Entry 6Z1P (electron microscopy, 3.70 A resolution); this record covers chains Bb and Bp of the 99 polymer chains in the assembly.

[Chain Bb]
Molecule: SSU rRNA_2
Organism: Tetrahymena thermophila (strain SB210)
Sequence (1395 nucleotides; numbered 216 to 1610; the number before each row is that of its first residue):
   216 CUUGUUUACA GCUUAAAGAU UAUUUUGUAC AAUAUUAGGU AAUUAUUUCU AAAACUGUUU
   276 AAUAAUAUUA UUUUUAGUAA AAUAAGCCUA GAUGUUUAGU UGAAUUUAGA GAUUGUUCAA
   336 CCACAUACGG GUAUGAAAAC UACCCUAUCU UUUUGACAGC AGUGAGGAAU UUUGGACAAU
   396 AUGCGAAAGC AUGAUCCAGC GAACUAAUGG AAACGAAGAA GAUAGCAAUA UUGUAAAGUU
   456 UAGUGCGAGA AUUAACAAAU GAGUAAAUUC UAGGAGAAGC UCUGGCUAAU ACAUGUGCCA
   516 GCAGCCGCGG UAAUACAUGA GGAGCAAGCG UUACCCACAU UGACUGGGUG UAUUAAAUAC
   576 AUAGGUGAUU ACAAAUACUA CUUUAAAAGU CAAUUAAAAA CCUAAUAUAG UAGUUUUUUU
   636 GUAAAUGAUA AUUAAAUAUA AGGAUAGGAG AUUUAUAGAA CAACGAUUAA AUGUAGUUAC
   696 ACUAUAGAGC UUGCCAUAAA CUAAGGUGCU UUCCUAUAUU UAAUUAUAGC UGAUGUAUGA
   756 AAGUACGGGG AUCGAUAAGG AUUAGUUUCC CUAGUAGUCC GUACUGUAAA AGAUGAAUAC
   816 UUCAUGAAUU AAAUAUUCAG GGAUAGCUAA CGCAAAGUAU UCUACUCGGG GAGUAUAAUC
   876 GCAAGAUUAA AACUUAACUG AAUUGGCGGG AAUUUGUUCG AACGGUGGAA CAUGUGGUUU
   936 AAUGCGAUAA UCCACGCAAA AUCUUACCAA CGUUUCAGGC UUUAUCAGUA GUAUGAUUAA
   996 UAUCAAAAUU AUAUGAUUUA GUACGGAAUU GCAUGGCUGU CGUCAGUUCG UGCUGUGAAG
  1056 UUUAGGAUUA AGUUCUUUUU AACGAAUGCA ACCCUAUAAG UAAGUUUUUA UUUUAAAAUA
  1116 ACUUAAUUUU UUAAAUAUAC UUAUUUAAUC UAUAAUUAGA AUAUAUUGAA UCUAUUCUGU
  1176 AUAUUCUUUU AUAGGGGUUA UAGGCUGAAG UCAAGUCCCU AUGGUCUUUA UACGUUGGGC
  1236 UACACACGUG UUACAAGGGU AAAUACAAAA AGACGCAAAA AAGUAAUUUU GAGCAAACCU
  1296 UUAAAAAUUA CCUUAGUUCA GAUUGUUUUA UGAAAUUCUA AAACAUGAAG AUGAAAUCGU
  1356 UAGUAAUUGU AAAUUAUUAU GUUACAGUGA AACAAUAGUC AAAUUUUGCA CACACCGCCC
  1416 AUCACGCUCG GAAAGUCAAU AAUAGCGGAA GAUUUGAAAA ACUCUGCGCA AAACUAAUAU
  1476 UAUUUUUAUA UUAGUUGGCA UUAUAUUAUU UUUUAAUGGC AUGGUUGAAA AGUAGUAUCC
  1536 AAUCUAGUAU UGGUAAUUUG AGUGAAGUUG ACACAAGGUA CUGGUAGGGG AACCUGUUGG
  1596 UGGAAUAUAU UUUAU
Disordered / not traced: 216-217, 1603-1610
Ion coordination: Mg2+ site 1: G314 (shared with 2 residues of chain Ba); Mg2+ site 2 near U322 (its only coordinating residue here); Mg2+ site 3 near A325 (its only coordinating residue here); Mg2+ site 4 near U331 (its only coordinating residue here); Mg2+ site 5: C333 (shared with 1 residue of chain Ba); Mg2+ site 6 near A342 (its only coordinating residue here); Mg2+ site 7: C372, A373; Mg2+ site 8 near G400 (its only coordinating residue here); Mg2+ site 9 near G408 (its only coordinating residue here); Mg2+ site 10: A418, C419; Mg2+ site 11 near G488 (its only coordinating residue here); Mg2+ site 12: A503, A504; 51 more Mg2+ sites not listed

[Chain Bp]
Molecule: 30S ribosomal protein S16
Organism: Tetrahymena thermophila (strain SB210)
UniProt: I7M3F6 (I7M3F6_TETTS); residues 1-437 here = UniProt positions 1-437
Sequence (437 residues; numbered 1 to 437; the number before each row is that of its first residue):
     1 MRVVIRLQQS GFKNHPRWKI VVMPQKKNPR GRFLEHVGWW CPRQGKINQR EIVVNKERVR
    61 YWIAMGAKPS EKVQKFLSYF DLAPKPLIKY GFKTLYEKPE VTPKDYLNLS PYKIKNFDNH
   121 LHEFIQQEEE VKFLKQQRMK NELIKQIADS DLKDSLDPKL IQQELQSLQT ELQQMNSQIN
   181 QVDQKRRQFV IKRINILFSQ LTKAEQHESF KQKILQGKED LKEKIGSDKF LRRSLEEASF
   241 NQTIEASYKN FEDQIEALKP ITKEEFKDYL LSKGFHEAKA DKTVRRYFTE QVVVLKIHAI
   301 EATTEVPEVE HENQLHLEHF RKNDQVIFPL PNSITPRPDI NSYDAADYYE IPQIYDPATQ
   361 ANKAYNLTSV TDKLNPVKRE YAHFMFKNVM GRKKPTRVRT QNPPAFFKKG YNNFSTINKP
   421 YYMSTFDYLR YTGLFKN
Disordered / not traced: 413-437

[How chain Bb and chain Bp interact]
Pairs across the interface (117; chain Bb residue first):
  G233(Bb) / Met-65(Bp)  sugar contact
  A234(Bb) / Met-1(Bp)  base contact
  A234(Bb) / Trp-62(Bp)  sugar contact
  A234(Bb) / Met-65(Bp)  phosphate contact
  U235(Bb) / Met-1(Bp)  hydrogen bond to the base
  U235(Bb) / Pro-24(Bp)  sugar contact
  U236(Bb) / Met-1(Bp)  sugar contact
  U236(Bb) / Lys-27(Bp)  phosphate contact
  A237(Bb) / Lys-27(Bp)  salt bridge to the phosphate
  A319(Bb) / Lys-394(Bp)  phosphate contact
  U320(Bb) / Lys-394(Bp)  phosphate contact
  U322(Bb) / Arg-397(Bp)  hydrogen bond to the base
  A323(Bb) / Arg-397(Bp)  hydrogen bond to the phosphate
  G324(Bb) / Arg-397(Bp)  salt bridge to the phosphate
  G324(Bb) / Tyr-411(Bp)  sugar contact
  U332(Bb) / Arg-392(Bp)  sugar contact
  C333(Bb) / Arg-392(Bp)  hydrogen bond to the sugar
  A334(Bb) / Arg-30(Bp)  phosphate contact
  A334(Bb) / Gly-31(Bp)  phosphate contact
  A335(Bb) / Asn-28(Bp)  hydrogen bond to the phosphate
  A335(Bb) / Gly-31(Bp)  phosphate contact
  A335(Bb) / Arg-32(Bp)  sugar contact
  A351(Bb) / Met-1(Bp)  base contact
  A352(Bb) / Lys-26(Bp)  base contact
  A394(Bb) / Lys-72(Bp)  hydrogen bond to the phosphate
  U395(Bb) / Leu-7(Bp)  sugar contact
  U395(Bb) / Trp-18(Bp)  sugar contact
  U395(Bb) / Lys-72(Bp)  salt bridge to the phosphate
  A396(Bb) / Arg-6(Bp)  hydrogen bond to the phosphate
  A396(Bb) / Ser-70(Bp)  hydrogen bond to the phosphate
  U397(Bb) / Arg-6(Bp)  salt bridge to the phosphate
  U397(Bb) / Gln-25(Bp)  hydrogen bond to the phosphate
  G398(Bb) / Gln-25(Bp)  hydrogen bond to the phosphate
  A403(Bb) / Lys-89(Bp)  salt bridge to the phosphate
  G404(Bb) / Lys-89(Bp)  salt bridge to the phosphate
  A409(Bb) / Arg-30(Bp)  sugar contact
  U410(Bb) / Arg-30(Bp)  sugar contact
  C411(Bb) / Gln-9(Bp)  phosphate contact
  C412(Bb) / Lys-13(Bp)  phosphate contact
  C412(Bb) / Asn-14(Bp)  hydrogen bond to the phosphate
  A413(Bb) / Lys-13(Bp)  salt bridge to the phosphate
  A413(Bb) / Asn-14(Bp)  hydrogen bond to the phosphate
  U420(Bb) / Pro-395(Bp)  sugar contact
  A422(Bb) / Phe-386(Bp)  sugar contact
  U423(Bb) / Phe-386(Bp)  phosphate contact
  C429(Bb) / His-311(Bp)  sugar contact
  U455(Bb) / His-311(Bp)  sugar contact
  U455(Bb) / Asn-313(Bp)  hydrogen bond to the base
  U455(Bb) / Gln-314(Bp)  sugar contact
  U456(Bb) / Asn-313(Bp)  hydrogen bond to the sugar
  A457(Bb) / His-316(Bp)  salt bridge to the phosphate
  A457(Bb) / Leu-317(Bp)  phosphate contact
  A457(Bb) / His-319(Bp)  stacking on the base
  A469(Bb) / Lys-104(Bp)  sugar contact
  A469(Bb) / Asp-105(Bp)  sugar contact
  A470(Bb) / Arg-50(Bp)  hydrogen bond to the phosphate
  C471(Bb) / Trp-40(Bp)  phosphate contact
  C471(Bb) / Arg-50(Bp)  salt bridge to the phosphate
  A472(Bb) / Trp-40(Bp)  phosphate contact
  A472(Bb) / Lys-72(Bp)  salt bridge to the phosphate
  A473(Bb) / Val-101(Bp)  base contact
  A474(Bb) / Lys-89(Bp)  base contact
  A474(Bb) / Lys-98(Bp)  salt bridge to the phosphate
  A480(Bb) / Asp-105(Bp)  base contact
  A481(Bb) / His-15(Bp)  salt bridge to the phosphate
  A482(Bb) / Asn-108(Bp)  hydrogen bond to the sugar
  A601(Bb) / Arg-32(Bp)  base contact
  A601(Bb) / Phe-33(Bp)  sugar contact
  A602(Bb) / Lys-19(Bp)  hydrogen bond to the sugar
  G604(Bb) / Arg-392(Bp)  sugar contact
  G604(Bb) / Lys-393(Bp)  salt bridge to the phosphate
  G604(Bb) / Lys-394(Bp)  phosphate contact
  U605(Bb) / Lys-387(Bp)  salt bridge to the phosphate
  U605(Bb) / Lys-393(Bp)  phosphate contact
  U605(Bb) / Lys-394(Bp)  hydrogen bond to the phosphate
  C606(Bb) / Lys-387(Bp)  salt bridge to the phosphate
  A607(Bb) / Pro-403(Bp)  base contact
  A607(Bb) / Pro-404(Bp)  base contact
  A607(Bb) / Phe-407(Bp)  base contact
  A607(Bb) / Lys-408(Bp)  base contact
  U609(Bb) / His-383(Bp)  hydrogen bond to the base
  U609(Bb) / Met-385(Bp)  base contact
  U610(Bb) / Lys-378(Bp)  salt bridge to the phosphate
  A611(Bb) / Tyr-381(Bp)  phosphate contact
  A611(Bb) / Ala-382(Bp)  phosphate contact
  A611(Bb) / His-383(Bp)  hydrogen bond to the phosphate
  A612(Bb) / Lys-46(Bp)  phosphate contact
  A612(Bb) / Ile-47(Bp)  base contact
  A612(Bb) / His-383(Bp)  salt bridge to the phosphate
  A612(Bb) / Phe-384(Bp)  hydrogen bond to the phosphate
  A612(Bb) / Met-385(Bp)  phosphate contact
  A613(Bb) / Lys-46(Bp)  salt bridge to the phosphate
  A613(Bb) / Ile-47(Bp)  phosphate contact
  A613(Bb) / Met-385(Bp)  phosphate contact
  A613(Bb) / Phe-386(Bp)  base contact
  A613(Bb) / Lys-387(Bp)  base contact
  A614(Bb) / Gly-45(Bp)  phosphate contact
  A614(Bb) / Lys-46(Bp)  phosphate contact
  A614(Bb) / Ile-47(Bp)  hydrogen bond to the phosphate
  A614(Bb) / Asn-48(Bp)  phosphate contact
  A614(Bb) / Asn-388(Bp)  hydrogen bond to the phosphate
  A614(Bb) / Met-390(Bp)  base contact
  A615(Bb) / Phe-12(Bp)  phosphate contact
  A615(Bb) / Arg-17(Bp)  phosphate contact
  A615(Bb) / Arg-43(Bp)  salt bridge to the phosphate
  A615(Bb) / Ile-47(Bp)  base contact
  A615(Bb) / Asn-48(Bp)  phosphate contact
  A615(Bb) / Met-385(Bp)  base contact
  A615(Bb) / Asn-388(Bp)  hydrogen bond to the phosphate
  C616(Bb) / Arg-17(Bp)  base contact
  C616(Bb) / Trp-39(Bp)  hydrogen bond to the base
  C616(Bb) / Cys-41(Bp)  hydrogen bond to the base
  C616(Bb) / Glu-51(Bp)  hydrogen bond to the base
  A619(Bb) / Lys-408(Bp)  hydrogen bond to the sugar
  A620(Bb) / Lys-408(Bp)  sugar contact
  A620(Bb) / Lys-409(Bp)  phosphate contact
  U621(Bb) / Lys-409(Bp)  phosphate contact
Also at the interface, not in a pair above, chain Bb (67 interface residues in all): A421, U454, U468, U479, A595, A603
Also at the interface, not in a pair above, chain Bp (77 interface residues in all): Val-3, Val-4, Pro-29, Leu-34, Gly-66, Glu-310, Arg-379, Val-389, Arg-399, Gly-410

[In short]
67 residues of chain Bb and 77 residues of chain Bp are in contact, with 28 hydrogen bonds, 19 salt bridges
and 1 aromatic stacking contact. Polar contacts include U235(Bb)/Met-1(Bp), U322(Bb)/Arg-397(Bp) and
U455(Bb)/Asn-313(Bp). C372(Bb) and A373(Bb) coordinate Mg2+ site 7.
Here chain Bb is SSU rRNA_2 and chain Bp is 30S ribosomal protein S16, both from Tetrahymena thermophila
(strain SB210). Entry 6Z1P (Structure of the mitochondrial ribosome from Tetrahymena thermophila) was
determined by electron microscopy.
